5UKL - chains B and G of the 3 polymer chains in the assembly; structure by X-ray diffraction, 2.15 A resolution.

== Chain B ==
Protein: Guanine nucleotide-binding protein G(I)/G(S)/G(T) subunit beta-1
Source organism: Homo sapiens
Reference sequence: P62873 (GBB1_HUMAN); residues 2-340 here = UniProt positions 2-340
Sequence (339 residues; numbered 2 to 340; the number before each row is that of its first residue):
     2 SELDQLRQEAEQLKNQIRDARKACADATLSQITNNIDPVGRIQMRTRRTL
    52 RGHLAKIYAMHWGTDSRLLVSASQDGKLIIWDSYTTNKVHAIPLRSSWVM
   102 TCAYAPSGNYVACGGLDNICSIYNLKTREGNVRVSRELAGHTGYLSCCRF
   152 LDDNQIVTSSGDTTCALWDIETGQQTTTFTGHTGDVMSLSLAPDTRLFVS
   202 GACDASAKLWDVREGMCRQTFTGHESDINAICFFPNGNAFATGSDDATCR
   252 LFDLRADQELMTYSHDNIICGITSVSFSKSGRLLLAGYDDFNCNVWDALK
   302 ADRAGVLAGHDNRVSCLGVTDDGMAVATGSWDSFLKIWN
Swiss-Prot annotation at these positions:
  - modified residue: S2 (N-acetylserine), H266 (Phosphohistidine)
  - natural variant: L30 (L30F: In MRD42; uncertain significance), R52 (R52G: In MRD42), G64 (G64V: In MRD42), D76 (D76E: In MRD42; D76G: In MRD42), G77 (G77S: In MRD42), K78 (K78R: In MRD42), I80 (I80N: In MRD42; I80T: In MRD42), H91 (H91R: In MRD42; uncertain significance), A92 (A92T: In MRD42), P94 (P94S: In MRD42), L95 (L95P: In MRD42), R96 (R96L: In MRD42), 5 further natural variant entries in UniProt

== Chain G ==
Protein: Guanine nucleotide-binding protein G(I)/G(S)/G(O) subunit gamma-2
Source organism: Homo sapiens
Reference sequence: P59768 (GBG2_HUMAN); residues 8-69 here = UniProt positions 8-69
Sequence (62 residues; row label = number of the first residue in the row):
     8 SIAQARKLVEQLKMEANIDRIKVSKAAADLMAYCEAHAKEDPLLTPVPAS
    58 ENPFREKKFFCA
Swiss-Prot annotation at these positions:
  - modified residue: C68 (Cysteine methyl ester)
  - lipidation: C68 (S-geranylgeranyl cysteine)

== How chain B and chain G interact ==
Contacting residue pairs - 96 pairs, chain B then chain G:
  E3(B) - I9(G)
  L4(B) - S8(G)
  L4(B) - I9(G)  hydrophobic
  L4(B) - A12(G)  hydrophobic
  L7(B) - I9(G)
  L7(B) - A12(G)  hydrophobic
  L7(B) - R13(G)
  L7(B) - V16(G)
  E10(B) - V16(G)
  A11(B) - V16(G)
  A11(B) - L19(G)
  L14(B) - V16(G)
  L14(B) - L19(G)  hydrophobic
  L14(B) - K20(G)
  Q17(B) - A23(G)
  I18(B) - L19(G)
  I18(B) - A23(G)  hydrophobic
  I18(B) - R27(G)
  A21(B) - R27(G)
  A24(B) - K29(G)  hydrogen bond (backbone-side chain)
  C25(B) - R27(G)
  C25(B) - I28(G)  hydrogen bond (side chain-backbone)
  C25(B) - K29(G)
  C25(B) - V30(G)  hydrogen bond (backbone-backbone)
  A26(B) - V30(G)  hydrophobic
  D27(B) - K29(G)
  D27(B) - V30(G)  hydrogen bond (side chain-backbone)
  D27(B) - S31(G)  hydrogen bond
  A28(B) - V30(G)
  L30(B) - A34(G)  hydrophobic
  I33(B) - S31(G)
  I33(B) - A34(G)  hydrophobic
  I33(B) - M38(G)
  T34(B) - M38(G)
  I37(B) - M38(G)  hydrophobic
  V40(B) - L51(G)  hydrophobic
  I43(B) - L50(G)
  M45(B) - L50(G)  hydrophobic
  R48(B) - F61(G)
  R48(B) - R62(G)
  R49(B) - P60(G)
  R49(B) - F61(G)  hydrogen bond (side chain-backbone)
  R49(B) - F67(G)
  R68(B) - F67(G)
  R68(B) - C68(G)
  S84(B) - F61(G)
  Y85(B) - P60(G)
  Y85(B) - F61(G)  hydrophobic
  Y85(B) - F67(G)  hydrophobic
  T86(B) - F67(G)
  T181(B) - K14(G)
  C218(B) - Q18(G)  hydrogen bond (backbone-side chain)
  C218(B) - E22(G)
  R219(B) - E22(G)
  Q220(B) - I25(G)
  T221(B) - E22(G)  hydrogen bond
  F235(B) - L37(G)  hydrophobic
  F235(B) - Y40(G)  hydrophobic
  F235(B) - C41(G)  hydrophobic
  P236(B) - Y40(G)
  N237(B) - Y40(G)
  D254(B) - A33(G)
  D254(B) - L37(G)
  R256(B) - D26(G)
  R256(B) - R27(G)
  R256(B) - I28(G)  hydrogen bond (backbone-backbone)
  R256(B) - D36(G)  salt bridge
  A257(B) - I28(G)
  D258(B) - I25(G)
  D258(B) - R27(G)  salt bridge
  Q259(B) - V30(G)
  L261(B) - V30(G)  hydrophobic
  L261(B) - L37(G)  hydrophobic
  S279(B) - D48(G)  hydrogen bond
  K280(B) - E47(G)
  K280(B) - D48(G)
  S281(B) - Y40(G)
  S281(B) - C41(G)
  S281(B) - H44(G)
  S281(B) - D48(G)  hydrogen bond
  G282(B) - C41(G)
  R283(B) - C41(G)
  R283(B) - L51(G)
  L284(B) - L50(G)
  L300(B) - C41(G)  hydrophobic
  V320(B) - L50(G)  hydrophobic
  D323(B) - P49(G)
  G324(B) - P49(G)
  G324(B) - L50(G)
  M325(B) - P49(G)  hydrophobic
  M325(B) - E58(G)
  M325(B) - P60(G)
  A326(B) - F61(G)  hydrophobic
  I338(B) - F61(G)  hydrophobic
  N340(B) - N59(G)  hydrogen bond
  N340(B) - F61(G)
Also at the interface, not in a pair above, chain B (62 interface residues in all): K15, R22, T29, W63, K209, A240, L252
Also at the interface, not in a pair above, chain G (44 interface residues in all): L15, A35, E42, A45, V54, A69

== Summary ==
62 residues of chain B face 44 of chain G across their interface; the contacts include 12 hydrogen bonds and 2
salt bridges. Polar pairs include R256(B)-D36(G), D258(B)-R27(G) and A24(B)-K29(G).
Here chain B is Guanine nucleotide-binding protein G(I)/G(S)/G(T) subunit beta-1 and chain G is Guanine
nucleotide-binding protein G(I)/G(S)/G(O) subunit gamma-2, both from Homo sapiens. Entry 5UKL (Human GRK2 in
complex with Gbetagamma subunits and CCG222886 (14bd)) was determined by X-ray diffraction together with 5UKM
and 5UKK from the same study.
